Entry 7U64 (X-ray diffraction, 1.75 A resolution); this record covers chains A and B.

== Chain A ==
Protein: HY6-F9.6 Fab heavy chain
Source organism: Mus musculus
Notes: antibody fragment or engineered binder
Chain sequence (226 residues; each row starts with the number of its first residue; a row labelled like 82A-82C holds insertion residues (82A, then the next letters in order)):
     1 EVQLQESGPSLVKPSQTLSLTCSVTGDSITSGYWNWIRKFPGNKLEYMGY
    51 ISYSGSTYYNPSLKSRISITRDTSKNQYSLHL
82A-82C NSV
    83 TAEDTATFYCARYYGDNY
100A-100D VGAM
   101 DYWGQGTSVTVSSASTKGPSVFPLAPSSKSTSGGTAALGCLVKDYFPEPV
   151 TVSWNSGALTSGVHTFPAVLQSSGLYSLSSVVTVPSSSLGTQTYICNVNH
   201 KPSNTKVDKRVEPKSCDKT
Unresolved in the structure: 216-219
Disulfides: Cys22-Cys92, Cys140-Cys196
Small-molecule neighbours: Fentanyl (7V7; N-phenyl-N-[1-(2-phenylethyl)piperidin-4-yl]propanamide): Tyr33, Asn35, Tyr47, Tyr50, Tyr95, Asp98, Asn99, Tyr100
From the paper describing this entry:
  - binding site for Fentanyl: Tyr95, Asn99

== Chain B ==
Protein: HY6-F9.6 Fab light chain
Source organism: Mus musculus
Notes: antibody fragment or engineered binder
Chain sequence (219 residues; each row starts with the number of its first residue; a row labelled like 27A-27E holds insertion residues (27A, then the next letters in order)):
     1 DIVMTQAAFSNPVTLGISASISCRSSK
27A-27E SLLHS
    28 NGITYLYWYLQKPGQSPQLLIYQMSNLASGVPDRFSSSGSGTDFTLRISR
    78 VEAEDVGVYYCAQNLELPWTFGGGTKLEIKRTVAAPSVFIFPPSDEQLKS
   128 GTASVVCLLNNFYPREAKVQWKVDNALQSGNSQESVTEQDSKDSTYSLSS
   178 TLTLSKADYEKHKVYACEVTHQGLSSPVTKSFNRGEC
Unresolved in the structure: 212-214
Disulfides: Cys23-Cys88, Cys134-Cys194
Bound ions: Na+: Ala112, Asn137, Asn138 (together with acetate ion)
Small-molecule neighbours: Fentanyl (7V7; N-phenyl-N-[1-(2-phenylethyl)piperidin-4-yl]propanamide): His27D, Asn28, Tyr32, Asn91, Leu92, Leu94, Trp96
From the paper describing this entry:
  - binding site for Fentanyl: Asn91, Trp96

== Interface between chain A and chain B ==
Contacting residue pairs (78; chain A residue first):
  Lys39(A) with Gln38(B)
  Asn43(A) with Tyr87(B), hydrogen bond (backbone-side chain)
  Lys44(A) with Gly100(B), hydrogen bond (side chain-backbone)
  Leu45(A) with Tyr87(B), hydrophobic; Phe98(B), hydrophobic
  Tyr47(A) with Pro95(B), hydrophobic; Trp96(B)
  Tyr50(A) with Leu94(B), hydrophobic
  Tyr58(A) with Leu94(B); Pro95(B)
  Asn60(A) with Pro95(B)
  Pro61(A) with Pro95(B)
  Tyr91(A) with Gln38(B), hydrogen bond; Ser43(B); Pro44(B)
  Tyr95(A) with Asn91(B)
  Tyr100(A) with Asn28(B); Ile30(B), hydrophobic; Tyr32(B), hydrogen bond (backbone-side chain); Gln50(B), hydrogen bond (backbone-side chain)
  Val100A(A) with Ile30(B), hydrophobic; Gln50(B)
  Gly100B(A) with Tyr34(B), hydrogen bond (backbone-side chain); Gln50(B)
  Ala100C(A) with Tyr34(B), hydrophobic; Leu46(B), hydrophobic; Tyr49(B), hydrophobic
  Met100D(A) with Tyr36(B), hydrogen bond (backbone-side chain); Trp96(B), hydrophobic; Phe98(B), hydrophobic
  Trp103(A) with Tyr36(B); Pro44(B)
  Gly104(A) with Ser43(B), hydrogen bond (backbone-side chain)
  Gln105(A) with Ser43(B), hydrogen bond (backbone-side chain)
  Val121(A) with Glu123(B)
  Phe122(A) with Ser121(B); Glu123(B); Gln124(B)
  Pro123(A) with Ser121(B)
  Leu124(A) with Phe118(B); Val133(B), hydrophobic
  Ala125(A) with Phe118(B)
  Lys129(A) with Phe116(B); Ile117(B), hydrogen bond (backbone-backbone); Ser208(B); Phe209(B)
  Ser130(A) with Phe116(B); Phe118(B)
  Thr131(A) with Phe116(B)
  Ser132(A) with Phe116(B)
  Ala137(A) with Phe116(B), hydrophobic; Phe118(B)
  Leu138(A) with Phe118(B), hydrophobic
  Leu141(A) with Ser131(B)
  Lys143(A) with Gln124(B); Ser131(B); Thr180(B)
  His164(A) with Asn137(B); Asn138(B), hydrogen bond; Ser174(B), hydrogen bond
  Phe166(A) with Leu135(B), hydrophobic; Ser162(B); Thr164(B); Ser174(B); Leu175(B); Ser176(B)
  Pro167(A) with Ser162(B), hydrogen bond (backbone-side chain); Val163(B)
  Val169(A) with Gln160(B), hydrogen bond (backbone-side chain); Glu161(B); Ser162(B)
  Leu170(A) with Gln160(B)
  Gln171(A) with Gln160(B)
  Val181(A) with Leu135(B), hydrophobic
  Thr183(A) with Asn137(B)
  Lys209(A) with Glu123(B), salt bridge
  Lys214(A) with Pro120(B), hydrogen bond (side chain-backbone); Asp122(B), salt bridge
Interface residues without a listed pair, chain A (48 interface residues in all): Ile37, Asn99, Asp101, Gly106, Ser177, Ser179
Interface residues without a listed pair, chain B (46 interface residues in all): Val85, Val115, Ser127, Asp167

== In short ==
48 residues of chain A and 46 residues of chain B are in contact, with 15 hydrogen bonds and 2 salt bridges.
Among the polar pairs are Lys209(A)-Glu123(B), Lys214(A)-Asp122(B) and Asn43(A)-Tyr87(B). Fentanyl is bound
between chain A and chain B. From the paper: a binding site for Fentanyl at Tyr95(A), Asn99(A) and Asn91(B)
among others.
Chain A is HY6-F9.6 Fab heavy chain and chain B is HY6-F9.6 Fab light chain, both from Mus musculus; the
structure, Crystal Structure of Anti-Fentanyl Antibody HY6-F9.6 Fab Complexed with Fentanyl, was determined by
X-ray diffraction (same publication as 7U61, 7U62 and 7U63).
